PDB entry 7VKU | electron microscopy, 3.20 A resolution | chains C and X of the 4 polymer chains in the assembly

# Chain C
Molecule: Sorting assembly machinery 37 kDa subunit
Source organism: Saccharomyces cerevisiae S288C
Reference sequence: P50110 (SAM37_YEAST); numbering as in UniProt (aligned over 1-327)
Amino-acid sequence (327 residues; row label = number of the first residue in the row):
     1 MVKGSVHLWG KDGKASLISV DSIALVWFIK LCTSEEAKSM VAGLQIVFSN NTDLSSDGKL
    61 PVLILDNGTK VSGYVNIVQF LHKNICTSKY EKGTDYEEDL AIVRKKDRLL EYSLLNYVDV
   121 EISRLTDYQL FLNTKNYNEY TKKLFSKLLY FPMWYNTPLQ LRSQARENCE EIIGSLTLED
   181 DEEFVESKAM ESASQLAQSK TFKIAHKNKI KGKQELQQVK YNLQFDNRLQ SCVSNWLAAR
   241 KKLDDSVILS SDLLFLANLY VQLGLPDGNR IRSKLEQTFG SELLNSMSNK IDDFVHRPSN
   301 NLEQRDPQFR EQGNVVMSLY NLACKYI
Not modelled in the structure: 1, 86-96, 175-213, 327

# Chain X
Molecule: Mitochondrial import receptor subunit TOM40
Source organism: Saccharomyces cerevisiae S288C
Reference sequence: P23644 (TOM40_YEAST); residues 1-387 here = UniProt positions 1-387
Amino-acid sequence (387 residues; numbered 1 to 387; the number before each row is that of its first residue):
     1 MSAPTPLAEA SQIPTIPALS PLTAKQSKGN FFSSNPISSF VVDTYKQLHS HRQSLELVNP
    61 GTVENLNKEV SRDVFLSQYF FTGLRADLNK AFSMNPAFQT SHTFSIGSQA LPKYAFSALF
   121 ANDNLFAQGN IDNDLSVSGR LNYGWDKKNI SKVNLQISDG QPTMCQLEQD YQASDFSVNV
   181 KTLNPSFSEK GEFTGVAVAS FLQSVTPQLA LGLETLYSRT DGSAPGDAGV SYLTRYVSKK
   241 QDWIFSGQLQ ANGALIASLW RKVAQNVEAG IETTLQAGMV PITDPLMGTP IGIQPTVEGS
   301 TTIGAKYEYR QSVYRGTLDS NGKVACFLER KVLPTLSVLF CGEIDHFKND TKIGCGLQFE
   361 TAGNQELLML QQGLDADGNP LQALPQL
Not modelled in the structure: 1-77, 97-177, 202-206, 221-228, 237-242, 252-254, 265, 276-300, 362-387

# How chain C and chain X interact
Pairs across the interface (6):
  K142(C) - F347(X)  hydrogen bond (side chain-backbone)
  Y155(C) - D345(X)  hydrogen bond (side chain-backbone)
  Y155(C) - H346(X)  hydrogen bond
  Y155(C) - N349(X)
  Y155(C) - T351(X)
  L159(C) - N349(X)
Interface residues without a listed pair, chain C (4 interface residues in all): Y137

# Summary
4 residues of chain C and 5 residues of chain X are in contact, with 3 hydrogen bonds. Polar pairs include
K142(C)-F347(X), Y155(C)-D345(X) and Y155(C)-H346(X).
Chain C is Sorting assembly machinery 37 kDa subunit and chain X is Mitochondrial import receptor subunit
TOM40, both from Saccharomyces cerevisiae S288C; the structure, Cryo-EM structure of SAM-Tom40 intermediate
complex, was determined by electron microscopy.
